Entry 6RZA (electron microscopy, 4.50 A resolution (low resolution: residue-level contacts below are approximate; hydrogen-bond / salt-bridge calls are withheld)); this record covers chains A and B of the 5 polymer chains in the assembly.

== Chain A ==
Name: Tubulin alpha-1B chain
From: Sus scrofa
Reference sequence: Q2XVP4 (TBA1B_PIG); residues 1-437 here = UniProt positions 1-437
Chain sequence (437 residues; numbered 1 to 437; the number before each row is that of its first residue):
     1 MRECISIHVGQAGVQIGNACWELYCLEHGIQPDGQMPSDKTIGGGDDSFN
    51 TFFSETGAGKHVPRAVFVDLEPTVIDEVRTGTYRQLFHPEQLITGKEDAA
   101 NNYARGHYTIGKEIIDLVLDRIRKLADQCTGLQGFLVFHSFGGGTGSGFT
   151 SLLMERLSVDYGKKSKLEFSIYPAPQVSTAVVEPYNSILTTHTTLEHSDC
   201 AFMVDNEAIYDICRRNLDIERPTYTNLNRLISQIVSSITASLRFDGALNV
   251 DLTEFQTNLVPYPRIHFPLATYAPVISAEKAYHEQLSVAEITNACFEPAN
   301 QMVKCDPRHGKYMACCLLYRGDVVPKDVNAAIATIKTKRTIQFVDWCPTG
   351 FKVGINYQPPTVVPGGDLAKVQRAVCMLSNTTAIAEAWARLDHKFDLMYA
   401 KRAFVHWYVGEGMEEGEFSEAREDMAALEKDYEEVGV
Disordered / not traced: 37-47
Sequence notes: conflict T340 (Ser in Q2XVP4)
Bound ions: Mg2+: E71 (together with GTP)
Residues lining bound ligands: GTP (guanosine-5'-triphosphate): G10, Q11, A12, Q15, D69, E71, D98, A99, A100, N101, S140, G142, G143, G144, T145, G146, I171, T179, E183, N206, Y224, L227, N228, I231
UniProt features mapped onto this chain:
  - motif: M1 to C4 (MREC motif)
  - active site: E254
  - binding site (GTP): G10, Q11, A12, Q15, E71, A99, S140, G143, G144, T145, G146, T179, E183, N206, Y224, N228, L252
  - binding site (Mg(2+)): E71
  - modified residue: K40 (N6,N6,N6-trimethyllysine), S48 (Phosphoserine), S232 (Phosphoserine), Y282 (3'-nitrotyrosine), R339 (Omega-N-methylarginine)
  - cross-link (Glycyl lysine isopeptide (Lys-Gly)): K326 (interchain with G-Cter in ubiquitin), K370 (interchain with G-Cter in ubiquitin)

== Chain B ==
Name: Tubulin beta chain
From: Sus scrofa
Reference sequence: P02554 (TBB_PIG); numbering as in UniProt (aligned over 1-426)
Chain sequence (426 residues; each row starts with the number of its first residue):
     1 MREIVHIQAGQCGNQIGAKFWEVISDEHGIDPTGSYHGDSDLQLERINVY
    51 YNEAAGNKYVPRAILVDLEPGTMDSVRSGPFGQIFRPDNFVFGQSGAGNN
   101 WAKGHYTEGAELVDSVLDVVRKESESCDCLQGFQLTHSLGGGTGSGMGTL
   151 LISKIREEYPDRIMNTFSVVPSPKVSDTVVEPYNATLSVHQLVENTDETY
   201 CIDNEALYDICFRTLKLTTPTYGDLNHLVSATMSGVTTCLRFPGQLNADL
   251 RKLAVNMVPFPRLHFFMPGFAPLTSRGSQQYRALTVPELTQQMFDAKNMM
   301 AACDPRHGRYLTVAAVFRGRMSMKEVDEQMLNVQNKNSSYFVEWIPNNVK
   351 TAVCDIPPRGLKMSATFIGNSTAIQELFKRISEQFTAMFRRKAFLHWYTG
   401 EGMDEMEFTEAESNMNDLVSEYQQYQ
Residues lining bound ligands:
  - GDP (guanosine-5'-diphosphate): G10, Q11, C12, Q15, I16, E69, N99, S138, G140, G141, G142, T143, G144, V169, D177, T178, E181, N204, L207, Y222, L225, N226
  - GTP (guanosine-5'-triphosphate): Q245, L246, K252
  - taxol (TA1): K19, E22, V23, D26, L215, L217, D224, H227, L228, A231, S234, F270, P272, L273, T274, S275, R276, Q279, R318, P358, R359, G360, L361
UniProt features mapped onto this chain:
  - motif: M1 to I4 (MREI motif)
  - binding site (GTP): Q11, E69, S138, G142, T143, G144, N204, N226
  - binding site (Mg(2+)): E69
  - modified residue: S40 (Phosphoserine), K58 (N6-acetyllysine), S172 (Phosphoserine), T285 (Phosphothreonine), T290 (Phosphothreonine), R318 (Omega-N-methylarginine)
  - cross-link (Glycyl lysine isopeptide (Lys-Gly)): K58 (interchain with G-Cter in ubiquitin), K324 (interchain with G-Cter in ubiquitin)

== Chain A / chain B interface ==
Pairs across the interface - 78 pairs, chain A then chain B:
  Q11(A) with G244(B); Q245(B); L246(B); N247(B)
  Q15(A) with Q245(B)
  E71(A) with R2(B); N247(B)
  P72(A) with R46(B)
  T73(A) with R2(B); R46(B); N247(B)
  D76(A) with E45(B); R46(B)
  E77(A) with P243(B)
  G95(A) with M1(B)
  K96(A) with M1(B); R2(B)
  E97(A) with Q131(B); R251(B)
  D98(A) with D249(B); K252(B)
  A100(A) with K252(B); V255(B)
  N101(A) with K252(B); V255(B)
  R105(A) with R251(B)
  Q176(A) with L331(B); N347(B)
  V177(A) with D327(B); L331(B); N347(B)
  S178(A) with D327(B); N347(B); V349(B); T351(B)
  T179(A) with K350(B); T351(B)
  A180(A) with N256(B); K350(B)
  V181(A) with N256(B); I345(B); N347(B); N348(B)
  V182(A) with N256(B)
  E183(A) with N347(B)
  Y210(A) with M323(B); K324(B); D327(B)
  R214(A) with K324(B); E328(B)
  R221(A) with S322(B); E325(B)
  P222(A) with S322(B); K324(B)
  Y224(A) with Q245(B); M323(B)
  K394(A) with P346(B); N347(B)
  L397(A) with E343(B); W344(B)
  M398(A) with W344(B); I345(B); P346(B)
  K401(A) with F260(B); W344(B)
  A403(A) with P259(B)
  F404(A) with V255(B); N256(B); M257(B); V258(B); P259(B)
  H406(A) with V258(B); P259(B); F260(B); P261(B)
  W407(A) with A254(B); V255(B); V258(B)
Other interface residues (no listed pair), chain A (37 interface residues in all): P175, T223
Other interface residues (no listed pair), chain B (42 interface residues in all): R162, F242, T312, Q334, D355

== Summary ==
37 residues of chain A face 42 of chain B across their interface. GTP is bound between chain A and chain B.
Chain B binds GDP and taxol.
Here chain A is Tubulin alpha-1B chain and chain B is Tubulin beta chain, both from Sus scrofa. Entry 6RZA
(Cryo-EM structure of the human inner arm dynein DNAH7 microtubule binding domain bound to microtubules) was
determined by electron microscopy, deposited together with 6RZB.
